8VOH - chains A and B; structure by solution NMR.

# Chain A
Protein: Integrin alpha-M
From: Homo sapiens
Notes: fragment: I-domain, residues 147-340
UniProtKB: P11215 (ITAM_HUMAN); residues 131-324 here correspond to UniProt positions 147-340 (UniProt number = residue number + 16)
Amino-acid sequence (194 residues; row label = number of the first residue in the row):
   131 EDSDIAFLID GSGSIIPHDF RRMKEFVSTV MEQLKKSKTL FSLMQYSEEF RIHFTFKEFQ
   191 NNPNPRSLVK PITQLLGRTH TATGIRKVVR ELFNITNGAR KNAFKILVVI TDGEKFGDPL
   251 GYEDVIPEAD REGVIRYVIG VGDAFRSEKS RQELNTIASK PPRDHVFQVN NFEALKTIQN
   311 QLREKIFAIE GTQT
Swiss-Prot annotation at these positions:
  - glycosylation: Asn-224 (N-linked (GlcNAc...) asparagine)

# Chain B
Protein: Pleiotrophin
From: Homo sapiens
Notes: fragment: N-terminal domain, residues 33-90
UniProtKB: P21246 (PTN_HUMAN); residues 1-58 here correspond to UniProt positions 33-90 (UniProt number = residue number + 32)
Amino-acid sequence (58 residues; row label = number of the first residue in the row):
     1 GKKEKPEKKV KKSDCGEWQW SVCVPTSGDC GLGTREGTRT GAECKQTMKT QRCKIPCN
Cystine bridges: Cys-15/Cys-44, Cys-23/Cys-53, Cys-30/Cys-57

# Interface between chain A and chain B
Contacting residue pairs (30; chain A residue first):
  Pro-257(A) / Ser-27(B)
  Pro-257(A) / Cys-30(B)
  Asp-260(A) / Thr-26(B)
  Asp-260(A) / Ser-27(B)
  Asp-260(A) / Gly-31(B)
  Asp-260(A) / Leu-32(B)
  Arg-261(A) / Asp-29(B)
  Arg-261(A) / Cys-30(B)
  Arg-261(A) / Gly-31(B)
  Gly-263(A) / Leu-32(B)
  Val-264(A) / Leu-32(B)
  Ile-265(A) / Leu-32(B)
  Arg-266(A) / Leu-32(B)
  Tyr-267(A) / Arg-52(B)
  Lys-290(A) / Val-24(B)
  Lys-290(A) / Pro-25(B)
  Lys-290(A) / Thr-26(B)
  Lys-290(A) / Thr-34(B)
  Pro-291(A) / Thr-50(B)
  Arg-293(A) / Glu-36(B)
  Arg-293(A) / Thr-50(B)
  Asp-294(A) / Arg-52(B)
  His-295(A) / Arg-52(B)
  Ala-318(A) / Arg-52(B)
  Ile-319(A) / Arg-52(B)
  Glu-320(A) / Thr-50(B)
  Glu-320(A) / Gln-51(B)
  Gly-321(A) / Lys-49(B)
  Thr-322(A) / Lys-49(B)
  Gln-323(A) / Thr-47(B)
Interface features reported in the paper:
  - specific contacts: Arg-261(A)/Asp-29(B), Gly-263(A)/Leu-32(B), Ile-265(A)/Leu-32(B), Lys-290(A)/Thr-26(B), Pro-291(A)/Thr-50(B), Arg-293(A)/Glu-36(B) (salt bridge), Asp-294(A)/Arg-52(B), Thr-34(B)/Lys-290(A), Thr-34(B)/Pro-291(A)
  - interface residues, chain A: Asp-260(A), Ser-289(A)
  - interface residues, chain B: Pro-25(B), Leu-32(B), Gln-46(B)

# In short
Chain A and chain B form an interface of 19 and 15 residues respectively. The authors report contacts between
Arg-261(A) and Asp-29(B), Gly-263(A) and Leu-32(B) and Ile-265(A) and Leu-32(B) among others; a salt bridge
between Arg-293(A) and Glu-36(B). From the paper: interface residues Asp-260(A), Ser-289(A) and Pro-25(B)
among others.
Here chain A is Integrin alpha-M and chain B is Pleiotrophin, both from Homo sapiens. Entry 8VOH (HADDOCK
models of human alphaM I-domain bound to the the N-terminal domain of the cytokine pleiotrophin) was
determined by solution NMR, deposited together with 8VOI.
